PDB entry 4RXP | X-ray diffraction, 2.10 A resolution | chains A and B

Chain A (and B):
Name: Deoxynucleoside triphosphate triphosphohydrolase SAMHD1
Source organism: Homo sapiens
Notes: EC 3.1.5.-; chain B of this document is another copy of the same molecule, construct and numbering; everything in this record applies to it too
Reference sequence: Q9Y3Z3 (SAMH1_HUMAN); numbering as in UniProt (aligned over 109-626)
Sequence (539 residues; row label = number of the first residue in the row):
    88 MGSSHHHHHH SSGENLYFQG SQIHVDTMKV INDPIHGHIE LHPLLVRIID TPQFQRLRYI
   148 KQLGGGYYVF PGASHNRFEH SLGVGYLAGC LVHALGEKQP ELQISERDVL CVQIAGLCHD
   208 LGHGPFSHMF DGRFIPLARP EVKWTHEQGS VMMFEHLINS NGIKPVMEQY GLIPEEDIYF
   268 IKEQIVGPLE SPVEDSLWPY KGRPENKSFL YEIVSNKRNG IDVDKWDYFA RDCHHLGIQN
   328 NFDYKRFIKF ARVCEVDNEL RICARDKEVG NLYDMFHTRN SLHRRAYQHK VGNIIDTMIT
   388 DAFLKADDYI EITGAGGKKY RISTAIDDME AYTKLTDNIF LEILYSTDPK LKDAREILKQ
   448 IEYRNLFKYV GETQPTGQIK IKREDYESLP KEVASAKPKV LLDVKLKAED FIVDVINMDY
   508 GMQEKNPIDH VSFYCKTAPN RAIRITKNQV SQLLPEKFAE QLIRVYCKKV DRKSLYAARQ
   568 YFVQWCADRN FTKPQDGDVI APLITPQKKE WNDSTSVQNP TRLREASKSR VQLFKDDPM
Not modelled in the structure: 88-113, 279-283, 600-626 (chain B: 88-101, 279-283, 600-626)
Construct notes: expression tag (88-108); conflict Tyr-266 (Cys in Q9Y3Z3)
Small-molecule neighbours:
  - 2'-deoxyadenosine 5'-triphosphate (DTP), molecule 1: Val-117, Ile-118, Asn-119, His-125
  - 2'-deoxyadenosine 5'-triphosphate (DTP), molecule 2: Gln-149, Leu-150, Arg-164, His-206, His-215, His-233, Glu-234, Asp-311, Lys-312, Tyr-315, Asp-319, Arg-366, His-370, Tyr-374, Gln-375, Asn-380, Asp-383
  - 2'-deoxyadenosine 5'-triphosphate (DTP), molecule 3: Val-156, Phe-157, Pro-158, Ile-325, Arg-333, Phe-337, Arg-352, Lys-354, Asn-358, Arg-372, His-376, Lys-377, Val-378, Lys-523
  - GTP (guanosine-5'-triphosphate), molecule 1: Lys-116, Val-117, Ile-118, Val-133, Ile-136, Asp-137, Gln-142, Arg-145, Phe-165
  - GTP, molecule 2: Tyr-155, Val-156, Pro-158, Val-378, Arg-451, Leu-453, Lys-455, Lys-523
Swiss-Prot annotation at these positions:
  - active site: His-233
  - binding site (GTP): Lys-116, Val-117, Asp-137, Gln-142, Arg-145, Arg-451, Lys-455, Lys-523
  - binding site (dATP): Asn-119, Gln-149, Val-156, Arg-164, His-210, His-215, Lys-312, Tyr-315, Asp-319, Arg-333, Arg-352, Lys-354, Asn-358, Arg-366, Gln-375, His-376, Lys-377, Lys-523
  - binding site (dCTP): Asn-119, Gln-149, Val-156, Arg-164, His-210, His-215, Lys-312, Tyr-315, Asp-319, Arg-333, Arg-352, Lys-354, Arg-366, Arg-372, Gln-375, His-376, Lys-377, Lys-523
  - binding site (dGTP): Asn-119, Gln-149, Leu-150, Val-156, Arg-164, Lys-312, Tyr-315, Asp-319, Arg-333, Arg-352, Lys-354, Asn-358, Arg-366, Tyr-374, Gln-375, His-376, Lys-377, Lys-523
  - binding site (dTTP): Asn-119, Gln-149, Val-156, Arg-164, His-210, His-215, Lys-312, Tyr-315, Asp-319, Arg-333, Arg-352, Lys-354, Gln-375, His-376, Lys-377, Lys-523
  - binding site (Mn(2+)): His-167, His-206, Asp-207, Asp-311
  - modified residue: Thr-592 (Microbial infection: Phosphothreonine)
  - cross-link (Glycyl lysine isopeptide (Lys-Gly)): Lys-467 (interchain with G-Cter in SUMO2), Lys-469 (interchain with G-Cter in SUMO2), Lys-492 (interchain with G-Cter in SUMO2), Lys-622 (interchain with G-Cter in SUMO2)
  - natural variant: Asp-120 to His-123 (deletion: In AGS5), His-123 (H123P: In AGS5), Arg-143 (R143C: In AGS5; R143H: In AGS5), Arg-145 (R145Q: In AGS5), His-167 (H167Y: In AGS5), Ile-201 (I201N: In AGS5 and CHBL2), Gly-209 (G209S: In AGS5), Met-254 (M254V: In AGS5), Arg-290 (R290H: In AGS5), Leu-369 (L369S: In AGS5), Met-385 (M385V: In AGS5), Ile-448 (I448T: In AGS5), 1 further natural variant entry in UniProt
  - mutagenesis: His-111 (H111R: Increased stability of the tetramer and increased deoxynucleoside triphosphate (dNTPase) activity; when associated with F-77 and F-80), Asp-137 (D137A: Impairs homotetramerization and nearly abolishes dNTPase activity), Gln-142 (Q142E/A: Impairs homotetramerization and nearly abolishes dNTPase activity; when associated with K-145), Arg-143 (R143A: Abolished ability to restrict infection by viruses), Arg-145 (R145A: Impairs homotetramerization and nearly abolishes dNTPase activity. Abolished ability to restrict infection by viruses; R145K: Impairs homotetramerization and nearly abolishes dNTPase activity ...), Gln-149 (Q149A: Abolished dNTPase activity without affecting homotetramerization. Abolished dNTPase activity; when associated with A-319), Arg-164 (R164A: Abolished ability to restrict infection by viruses), His-167 (H167A: Abolished ability to restrict infection by viruses), His-206 to Asp-207 (Abolishes zinc binding and dNTPase activity. Does not affect ability to promote DNA end resection at stalled replication forks), His-206 (H206A: Abolished ability to restrict infection by viruses), Asp-207 (D207A: Abolished ability to restrict infection by viruses; D207N/A: Loss of dNTPase activity), His-210 (H210A: Abolished dNTPase activity without affecting homotetramerization), 31 further mutagenesis entries in UniProt

Interface between chain A and chain B:
Contacting residue pairs - 65 pairs, chain A then chain B:
  Ile-118(A) / Pro-158(B)  hydrophobic
  Asn-119(A) / Pro-158(B)
  Asn-119(A) / Leu-323(B)
  Asn-119(A) / Gly-324(B)  hydrogen bond (side chain-backbone)
  Pro-121(A) / Gly-159(B)
  Pro-121(A) / His-321(B)
  Pro-121(A) / His-322(B)
  Pro-121(A) / Gly-324(B)
  Asp-137(A) / Glu-449(B)
  Asp-137(A) / Tyr-450(B)
  Asp-137(A) / Arg-451(B)
  Thr-138(A) / Glu-449(B)
  Pro-139(A) / Glu-449(B)
  Pro-139(A) / Tyr-450(B)
  Gln-142(A) / Glu-449(B)
  Arg-145(A) / Tyr-154(B)  hydrogen bond (side chain-backbone)
  Arg-145(A) / Tyr-155(B)
  Tyr-146(A) / Tyr-155(B)  hydrogen bond
  Tyr-146(A) / Phe-427(B)
  Tyr-146(A) / Leu-428(B)  hydrophobic
  Tyr-154(A) / Arg-145(B)  hydrogen bond (backbone-side chain)
  Tyr-154(A) / Asn-163(B)  hydrogen bond
  Tyr-154(A) / Glu-166(B)  hydrogen bond
  Tyr-155(A) / Arg-145(B)
  Tyr-155(A) / Tyr-146(B)  hydrogen bond
  Pro-158(A) / Ile-118(B)  hydrophobic
  Pro-158(A) / Asn-119(B)
  Pro-158(A) / Glu-166(B)
  Gly-159(A) / Pro-121(B)
  Ser-161(A) / Ser-161(B)  hydrogen bond
  Ser-161(A) / His-162(B)
  Ser-161(A) / Asn-163(B)
  Ser-161(A) / Glu-166(B)
  His-162(A) / Ser-161(B)
  Asn-163(A) / Tyr-154(B)  hydrogen bond
  Glu-166(A) / Tyr-154(B)  hydrogen bond
  Glu-166(A) / Pro-158(B)
  Glu-166(A) / Ser-161(B)
  Asn-248(A) / Tyr-450(B)
  His-321(A) / Pro-121(B)
  His-321(A) / His-321(B)  hydrogen bond (side chain-backbone)
  His-322(A) / Pro-121(B)
  His-322(A) / His-322(B)
  Leu-323(A) / Asn-119(B)
  Gly-324(A) / Asn-119(B)  hydrogen bond (backbone-side chain)
  Gly-324(A) / Pro-121(B)
  Lys-421(A) / Tyr-432(B)
  Thr-423(A) / Tyr-432(B)  hydrogen bond
  Asn-425(A) / Asn-425(B)
  Asn-425(A) / Leu-428(B)
  Asn-425(A) / Tyr-432(B)
  Phe-427(A) / Tyr-146(B)
  Leu-428(A) / Tyr-146(B)  hydrophobic
  Leu-428(A) / Asn-425(B)
  Tyr-432(A) / Lys-421(B)
  Tyr-432(A) / Thr-423(B)  hydrogen bond
  Tyr-432(A) / Asn-425(B)
  Glu-449(A) / Asp-137(B)
  Glu-449(A) / Thr-138(B)
  Glu-449(A) / Pro-139(B)
  Glu-449(A) / Gln-142(B)
  Tyr-450(A) / Asp-137(B)
  Tyr-450(A) / Pro-139(B)
  Tyr-450(A) / Asn-248(B)
  Arg-451(A) / Asp-137(B)
Interface residues without a listed pair, chain A (38 interface residues in all): Phe-157, Phe-165, Leu-169, Thr-400, Thr-420, Glu-429, Thr-434
Interface residues without a listed pair, chain B (39 interface residues in all): Val-156, Phe-157, Phe-165, Leu-169, Thr-400, Thr-420, Glu-429, Thr-434

Summary:
The interface between chain A and chain B involves 38 residues on one side and 39 on the other, with 14
hydrogen bonds. Among the polar pairs are Asn-119(A)/Gly-324(B), Arg-145(A)/Tyr-154(B) and
Tyr-146(A)/Tyr-155(B). Bound to chain A: 3 copies of 2'-deoxyadenosine 5'-triphosphate and GTP.
Both chains are Deoxynucleoside triphosphate triphosphohydrolase SAMHD1 (Homo sapiens). Entry 4RXP (The
structure of GTP-dATP-bound SAMHD1) was determined by X-ray diffraction, deposited together with 4RXO, 4RXQ,
4RXR and 4RXS.
